3IYP - chains B and D of the 5 polymer chains in the assembly; structure by electron microscopy, 7.20 A resolution (low resolution: residue-level contacts below are approximate; hydrogen-bond / salt-bridge calls are withheld).

# Chain B
Protein: Polyprotein
Organism: Human echovirus 7
UniProtKB: Q6W9E5 (Q6W9E5_9ENTO); residues 1-238 here correspond to UniProt positions 331-568 (UniProt number = residue number + 330)
Sequence (238 residues; numbered 1 to 238; the number before each row is that of its first residue):
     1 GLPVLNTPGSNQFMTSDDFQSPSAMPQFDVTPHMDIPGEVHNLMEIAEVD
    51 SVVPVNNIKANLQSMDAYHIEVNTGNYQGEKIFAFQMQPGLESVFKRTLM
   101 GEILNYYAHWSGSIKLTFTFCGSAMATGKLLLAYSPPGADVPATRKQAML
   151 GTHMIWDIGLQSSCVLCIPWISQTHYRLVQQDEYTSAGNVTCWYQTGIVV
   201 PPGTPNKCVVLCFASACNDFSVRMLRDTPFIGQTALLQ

# Chain D
Protein: Polyprotein
Organism: Human echovirus 7
UniProtKB: Q91QV1 (Q91QV1_9ENTO); residues 1-70 here = UniProt positions 1-70
Sequence (70 residues; numbered 1 to 70; the number before each row is that of its first residue):
     1 MGAQVSTQKTGAHETGLNASGNSIIHYTNINYYKDAASNSANRQDFTQDP
    51 GKFTEPVKDIMIKTMPALNS
Not modelled in the structure: 16-23, 70

# How chain B and chain D interact
Residue-residue contacts (34):
  D17(B) - R43(D)
  D18(B) - S40(D)
  D18(B) - A41(D)
  D18(B) - R43(D)
  Q20(B) - I30(D)
  Q20(B) - N31(D)
  Q20(B) - Y32(D)
  Q20(B) - Y33(D)
  Q20(B) - S38(D)
  S21(B) - Y33(D)
  S21(B) - S38(D)
  P22(B) - Y33(D)
  S23(B) - D35(D)
  S23(B) - S38(D)
  P26(B) - D35(D)
  Q27(B) - D35(D)
  G38(B) - K52(D)
  G38(B) - F53(D)
  E39(B) - K52(D)
  E39(B) - F53(D)
  V40(B) - F53(D)
  H41(B) - T47(D)
  H41(B) - K52(D)
  N42(B) - Q48(D)
  E45(B) - D49(D)
  E45(B) - P50(D)
  E45(B) - F53(D)
  E48(B) - P50(D)
  E48(B) - T54(D)
  V49(B) - F53(D)
  V49(B) - T54(D)
  Q161(B) - P66(D)
  Q161(B) - A67(D)
  Q161(B) - L68(D)
Interface residues without a listed pair, chain B (22 interface residues in all): S16, F19, M25, F28, M44
Interface residues without a listed pair, chain D (21 interface residues in all): K34, N39

# In short
22 residues of chain B face 21 of chain D across their interface.
Here chain B is Polyprotein and chain D is Polyprotein, both from Human echovirus 7. Entry 3IYP (The
Interaction of Decay-accelerating Factor with Echovirus 7) was determined by electron microscopy, deposited
together with 2X5I.
